Entry 9O4F (electron microscopy, 2.24 A resolution); this record covers chains A and D of the 6 polymer chains in the assembly.

Chain A:
Name: Surface protein
Organism: Homo sapiens
UniProt: Q69384 (ENK6_HUMAN); residues 97-465 here = UniProt positions 97-465
Sequence (369 residues; row label = number of the first residue in the row):
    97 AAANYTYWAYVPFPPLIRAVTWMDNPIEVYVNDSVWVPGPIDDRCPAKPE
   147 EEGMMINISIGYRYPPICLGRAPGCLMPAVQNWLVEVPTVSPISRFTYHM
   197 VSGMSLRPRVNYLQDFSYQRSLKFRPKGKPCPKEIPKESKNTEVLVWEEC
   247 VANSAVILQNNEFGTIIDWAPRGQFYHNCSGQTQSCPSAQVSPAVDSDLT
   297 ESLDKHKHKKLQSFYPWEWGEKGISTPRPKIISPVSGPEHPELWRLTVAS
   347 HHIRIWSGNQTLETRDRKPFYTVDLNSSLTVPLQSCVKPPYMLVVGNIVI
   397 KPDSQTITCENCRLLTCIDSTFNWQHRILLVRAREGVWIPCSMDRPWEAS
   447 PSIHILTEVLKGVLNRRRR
Not modelled in the structure: 97-99, 460-465
Construct notes: conflict I123 (Thr in Q69384), R159 (His in Q69384), S190 (Cys in Q69384), I328 (Val in Q69384), V369 (Ile in Q69384), I449 (Val in Q69384); engineered mutation C437 (Val in Q69384), R463 (Ser in Q69384), R464 (Lys in Q69384)
Disulfides: C164-C171, C227-C246, C275-C282, C382-C413, C405-C408
Glycans and other covalent adducts: N-acetylglucosamine (NAG) linked to N100, N128, N153, N274, N355, N372

Chain D:
Name: Transmembrane protein, Fibritin
Organism: Homo sapiens
UniProt: chimeric construct of Q69384, P10104: residues 466-632 from Q69384 (ENK6_HUMAN) positions 466-632 (same numbers); residues 651-676 from P10104 positions 459-484 (UniProt number = residue number - 192)
Sequence (253 residues; row label = number of the first residue in the row):
   466 FIFTLIAVIMGLIAVTATAAVAGVALHSSVQSCNFVNDWQKNSTRLWNSQ
   516 SSIDQKLANQINDLRQTVIWMGDRLMSLEHRFQLQCDWNTSDFCITPQIY
   566 NESEHHWDMVRRHLQGREDNLTLDISKLKEQIFEASKAHLNLVPGTEAIA
   616 GVADGLANLNPVTWVKTDDDDKAGGSGGSGGSGGGYIPEAPRDGQAYVRK
   666 DGEWVLLSTFLASGLEVLFQGPGAGWSHPQFEKGGGSGGGSGGGSWSHPQ
   716 FEK
Not modelled in the structure: 621-718
Construct notes: engineered mutation C498 (Val in Q69384); linker (633-650); conflict L671 (Phe479 in P10104); expression tag (677-718)
Disulfides: C551-C559
Glycans and other covalent adducts: N-acetylglucosamine (NAG) linked to N507, N554, N585; glycan linked to N566
What the authors report for this chain:
  - mutagenesis - L529P: increased expression

Interface between chain A and chain D:
Pairs across the interface (120):
  T102(A) - I564(D)
  T102(A) - Y565(D)  hydrogen bond (backbone-backbone)
  Y103(A) - I560(D)  hydrophobic
  Y103(A) - T561(D)
  Y103(A) - P562(D)
  Y103(A) - Q563(D)
  Y103(A) - I564(D)  hydrophobic
  W104(A) - I560(D)
  W104(A) - T561(D)  hydrogen bond (backbone-side chain)
  W104(A) - Q563(D)  hydrogen bond (backbone-backbone)
  W104(A) - Y565(D)  hydrophobic
  W104(A) - H570(D)
  W104(A) - L588(D)  hydrophobic
  W104(A) - L593(D)
  A105(A) - C559(D)
  Y106(A) - S542(D)  hydrogen bond
  Y106(A) - R546(D)
  Y106(A) - F558(D)
  Y106(A) - C559(D)  hydrogen bond (backbone-backbone)
  P108(A) - R546(D)
  F109(A) - S508(D)  hydrogen bond (backbone-side chain)
  F109(A) - W512(D)
  F109(A) - R539(D)
  P110(A) - W504(D)  hydrophobic
  P110(A) - S508(D)
  P111(A) - T481(D)
  P111(A) - A484(D)  hydrophobic
  P111(A) - W504(D)
  P111(A) - S508(D)
  L112(A) - W504(D)  hydrophobic
  I113(A) - T481(D)
  D120(A) - Q531(D)
  N121(A) - R530(D)
  N121(A) - Q531(D)  hydrogen bond (backbone-side chain)
  N121(A) - I534(D)
  P122(A) - D528(D)
  P122(A) - Q531(D)
  I123(A) - Q531(D)
  Y126(A) - I467(D)
  Y126(A) - L522(D)  hydrophobic
  P136(A) - Q525(D)
  I137(A) - K521(D)  hydrogen bond (backbone-side chain)
  I137(A) - Q525(D)  hydrogen bond (backbone-side chain)
  D138(A) - K521(D)  salt bridge
  D138(A) - L522(D)
  R140(A) - T469(D)
  R140(A) - D519(D)  salt bridge
  R140(A) - L522(D)
  A143(A) - L470(D)
  K144(A) - I471(D)  hydrogen bond (side chain-backbone)
  K144(A) - V473(D)  hydrogen bond (side chain-backbone)
  E147(A) - M475(D)
  E147(A) - G476(D)  hydrogen bond (side chain-backbone)
  E147(A) - I478(D)
  E147(A) - A479(D)  hydrogen bond (side chain-backbone)
  E148(A) - I478(D)
  M150(A) - A479(D)  hydrophobic
  M150(A) - A482(D)  hydrophobic
  I152(A) - T481(D)
  I152(A) - A485(D)  hydrophobic
  I156(A) - Q580(D)
  G157(A) - Q580(D)  hydrogen bond (backbone-backbone)
  G157(A) - R582(D)
  R159(A) - E583(D)  salt bridge
  K384(A) - I467(D)
  P385(A) - L477(D)  hydrophobic
  P386(A) - L477(D)  hydrophobic
  P386(A) - W512(D)  hydrophobic
  Y387(A) - Q531(D)  hydrogen bond
  M388(A) - L477(D)  hydrophobic
  M388(A) - I478(D)  hydrophobic
  M388(A) - T481(D)
  S400(A) - R582(D)  hydrogen bond (backbone-side chain)
  Q401(A) - R582(D)  hydrogen bond (backbone-side chain)
  T402(A) - R582(D)  hydrogen bond
  L410(A) - I478(D)
  T412(A) - I478(D)
  R428(A) - Q531(D)
  R428(A) - W535(D)
  R430(A) - H578(D)  hydrogen bond (side chain-backbone)
  R430(A) - L579(D)  hydrogen bond (side chain-backbone)
  R430(A) - G581(D)
  E431(A) - D538(D)
  V433(A) - H578(D)
  W434(A) - H578(D)  hydrogen bond (backbone-side chain)
  W434(A) - I590(D)
  W434(A) - I597(D)  hydrophobic
  I435(A) - V575(D)  hydrophobic
  I435(A) - L579(D)  hydrophobic
  P436(A) - V495(D)
  P436(A) - Y565(D)  hydrophobic
  P436(A) - V575(D)
  C437(A) - Q496(D)
  C437(A) - S497(D)
  C437(A) - C498(D)  disulfide
  S438(A) - Q496(D)  hydrogen bond (backbone-backbone)
  S438(A) - S497(D)
  S438(A) - C498(D)  hydrogen bond (backbone-backbone)
  M439(A) - C498(D)  hydrophobic
  M439(A) - D552(D)
  R441(A) - D552(D)  salt bridge
  R441(A) - W553(D)
  R441(A) - N554(D)
  W443(A) - C551(D)
  W443(A) - D552(D)
  W443(A) - I560(D)  hydrogen bond (side chain-backbone)
  W443(A) - T561(D)
  W443(A) - P562(D)  hydrophobic
  W443(A) - N606(D)
  E444(A) - D552(D)  hydrogen bond (backbone-side chain)
  E444(A) - W553(D)  hydrogen bond
  A445(A) - W553(D)
  A445(A) - L607(D)  hydrophobic
  S446(A) - W553(D)
  P447(A) - W553(D)  hydrophobic
  I449(A) - P609(D)  hydrophobic
  I449(A) - I614(D)  hydrophobic
  I449(A) - V617(D)  hydrophobic
  L456(A) - V617(D)
  L456(A) - D619(D)
Interface residues without a listed pair, chain A (65 interface residues in all): V107, E124, M151, S155, Y158, L411, A429, L452
Interface residues without a listed pair, chain D (77 interface residues in all): F466, I474, V480, H492, V501, Q505, T509, I526, L549, Q550, W572, K594, A613
Disulfides between the chains: C437(A)-C498(D)

In short:
65 residues of chain A and 77 residues of chain D are in contact; the contacts include 1 disulfide bond, 26
hydrogen bonds and 4 salt bridges. Polar contacts include D138(A)-K521(D), R140(A)-D519(D) and
R159(A)-E583(D). Covalently linked N-acetylglucosamine: at N100(A), N128(A), N153(A), N274(A), N355(A) and
N372(A). From the paper: L529P of chain D increases expression.
Chain A is Surface protein and chain D is Transmembrane protein, Fibritin, both from Homo sapiens; the
structure, Pre-fusion Stabilized HERV-K Envelope Trimer Ectodomain, was determined by electron microscopy
together with 9MLA and 9MLK from the same study.
